PDB entry 7NDX | X-ray diffraction, 2.54 A resolution | chains A and B

[Chain A]
Name: DnaJ homolog subfamily B member 1
Organism: Homo sapiens
UniProt: P25685 (DNJB1_HUMAN); numbering as in UniProt (aligned over 157-340)
Sequence (184 residues; row label = number of the first residue in the row):
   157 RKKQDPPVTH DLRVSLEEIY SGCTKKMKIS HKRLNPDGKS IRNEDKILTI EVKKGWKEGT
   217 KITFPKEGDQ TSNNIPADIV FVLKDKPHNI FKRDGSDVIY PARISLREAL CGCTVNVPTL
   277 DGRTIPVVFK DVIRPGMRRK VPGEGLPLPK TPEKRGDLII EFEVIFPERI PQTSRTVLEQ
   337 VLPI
Disordered / not traced: 157-162, 188-198, 222-234
Curated features (UniProtKB/Swiss-Prot):
  - modified residue: Thr307 (Phosphothreonine)

[Chain B]
Name: Nuclear migration protein nudC
Organism: Homo sapiens
UniProt: Q9Y266 (NUDC_HUMAN); residue numbers follow UniProt; this construct covers 100-141
Sequence (42 residues; numbered 100 to 141; the number before each row is that of its first residue):
   100 SGPQIKELTD EEAERLQLEI DQKKDAENHE AQLKNGSLDS PG
Disordered / not traced: 100-101, 129-141
Curated features (UniProtKB/Swiss-Prot):
  - modified residue: Thr108 (Phosphothreonine), Ser136 (Phosphoserine), Ser139 (Phosphoserine)
What the authors report for this chain:
  - conformationally variable residues (order/disorder transition): Gln103 to Glu106

[Chain A / chain B interface]
Contacting residue pairs (20):
  His166(A) with Ile104(B)
  Lys181(A) with Glu106(B), salt bridge
  Lys182(A) with Glu106(B); Leu107(B), hydrogen bond (backbone-backbone)
  Met183(A) with Ile104(B), hydrophobic; Lys105(B); Glu106(B)
  Lys184(A) with Gln103(B); Ile104(B); Lys105(B), hydrogen bond (backbone-backbone); Leu107(B); Leu115(B)
  Ile185(A) with Gln103(B)
  Ser186(A) with Pro102(B); Gln103(B), hydrogen bond (backbone-backbone)
  Asp201(A) with Ile119(B)
  Ile203(A) with Ala112(B); Leu115(B), hydrophobic; Gln116(B)
  Phe237(A) with Ile104(B), hydrophobic
Other interface residues (no listed pair), chain A (12 interface residues in all): Lys202, Ile235
The authors on this interface:
  - interface residues, chain B: Gln103(B), Ile104(B), Glu106(B), Asp109(B)

[Summary]
Chain A and chain B form an interface of 12 and 10 residues respectively; the contacts include 3 hydrogen
bonds and 1 salt bridge. Polar contacts include Lys181(A)-Glu106(B), Lys182(A)-Leu107(B) and
Lys184(A)-Lys105(B). The paper reports interface residues Gln103(B), Ile104(B) and Glu106(B) among others;
conformational variability at Gln103(B).
Here chain A is DnaJ homolog subfamily B member 1 and chain B is Nuclear migration protein nudC, both from
Homo sapiens. Entry 7NDX (Crystal structure of the human HSP40 DNAJB1-CTDs in complex with a peptide of NudC)
was determined by X-ray diffraction.
